5NKV - chains A and B; structure by X-ray diffraction, 2.00 A resolution.

[Chain A (and B)]
Name: Chlorite Dismutase
Organism: Cyanothece sp. PCC 7425
Notes: chain B of this document is another copy of the same molecule, construct and numbering; everything in this record applies to it too
UniProt: B8HNS6 (B8HNS6_CYAP4); residue numbers follow UniProt; this construct covers 2-182
Chain sequence (188 residues; row label = number of the first residue in the row; numbers below 1 keep their minus sign (Gly-5 is residue -5)):
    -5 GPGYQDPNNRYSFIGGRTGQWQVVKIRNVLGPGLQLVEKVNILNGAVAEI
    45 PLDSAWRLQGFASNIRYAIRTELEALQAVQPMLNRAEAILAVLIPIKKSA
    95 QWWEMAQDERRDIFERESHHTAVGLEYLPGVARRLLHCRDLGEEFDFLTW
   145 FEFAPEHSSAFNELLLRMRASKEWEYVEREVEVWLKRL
Unresolved in the structure: -5 to 0, 42-44 (chain B: -5 to 0, 41-44)
Differences from the reference sequence: expression tag (-5 to 1)
Ion coordination: heme Fe near His114 (its only coordinating residue here)
Small-molecule neighbours: heme (HEM): Asn58, Ile59, Arg60, Tyr61, Ala62, Leu70, Ile88, Ile90, Lys92, Trp96, Phe108, His114, Thr115, Gly118, Leu119, Tyr121, Leu122, Val125, Arg127, Leu129, Phe141, Thr143, Phe145, Phe155, Leu158, Leu159, Met162, Glu167, Trp168, Glu174

[Interface between chain A and chain B]
Pairs across the interface (42):
  Pro1(A) - Leu135(B)
  Asn3(A) - Asp134(B)  hydrogen bond (side chain-backbone)
  Phe55(A) - Asp134(B)
  Ser57(A) - Asp134(B)  hydrogen bond
  Asn58(A) - Trp97(B)
  Ile59(A) - Gln101(B)
  Ile59(A) - Arg104(B)  hydrogen bond (backbone-side chain)
  Arg60(A) - Arg60(B)
  Arg60(A) - Gln101(B)
  Arg60(A) - Asp134(B)  salt bridge
  Tyr61(A) - Gln101(B)
  Ala62(A) - Ala100(B)
  Ala62(A) - Gln101(B)  hydrogen bond (backbone-backbone)
  Ile63(A) - Ala100(B)
  Ile63(A) - Asp102(B)
  Arg64(A) - Glu98(B)
  Arg64(A) - Met99(B)
  Arg64(A) - Ala100(B)
  Arg64(A) - Asp102(B)  hydrogen bond (backbone-side chain)
  Arg64(A) - Glu103(B)  salt bridge
  Leu67(A) - Ala100(B)  hydrophobic
  Trp97(A) - Asn58(B)
  Glu98(A) - Arg64(B)
  Met99(A) - Arg64(B)
  Ala100(A) - Ala62(B)
  Ala100(A) - Ile63(B)
  Ala100(A) - Arg64(B)
  Ala100(A) - Leu67(B)  hydrophobic
  Gln101(A) - Ile59(B)
  Gln101(A) - Arg60(B)
  Gln101(A) - Tyr61(B)
  Gln101(A) - Ala62(B)  hydrogen bond (backbone-backbone)
  Gln101(A) - Gln101(B)
  Asp102(A) - Ile63(B)
  Asp102(A) - Arg64(B)  hydrogen bond (side chain-backbone)
  Glu103(A) - Arg64(B)  salt bridge
  Arg104(A) - Ile59(B)  hydrogen bond (side chain-backbone)
  Asp134(A) - Asn3(B)  hydrogen bond (backbone-side chain)
  Asp134(A) - Phe55(B)
  Asp134(A) - Ser57(B)  hydrogen bond
  Asp134(A) - Arg60(B)  salt bridge
  Leu135(A) - Pro1(B)
Interface residues without a listed pair, chain A (25 interface residues in all): Arg4, Ala56, Arg133
Interface residues without a listed pair, chain B (26 interface residues in all): Arg4, Ala56, Arg133, Gly136

[Overview]
25 residues of chain A face 26 of chain B across their interface; the contacts include 10 hydrogen bonds and 4
salt bridges. Polar contacts include Arg60(A)-Asp134(B), Arg64(A)-Glu103(B) and Asn3(A)-Asp134(B). Ligands of
chain A: heme.
Both chains are Chlorite Dismutase (Cyanothece sp. PCC 7425). Entry 5NKV (Crystal structure of dimeric
chlorite dismutase from Cyanothece sp. PCC7425 at pH 9.0 and 293 K) was determined by X-ray diffraction (same
publication as 5NKU, 5MAU, 5K8Z, 5K90 and 5K91).
